Entry 4CFK (X-ray diffraction, 1.55 A resolution); this record covers chain A.

[Chain A]
Molecule: BRD4 protein
Source organism: Homo sapiens
Notes: fragment: n-terminal bromodomain, residues 42-168
UniProt: Q6NXE4 (Q6NXE4_HUMAN); residues 42-168 here = UniProt positions 42-168
Sequence (127 residues; row label = number of the first residue in the row):
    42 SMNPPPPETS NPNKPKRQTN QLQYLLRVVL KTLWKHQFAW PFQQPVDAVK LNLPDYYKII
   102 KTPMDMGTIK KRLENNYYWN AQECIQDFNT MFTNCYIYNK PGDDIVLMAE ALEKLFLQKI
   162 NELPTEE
Sequence notes: conflict Met-43 (Thr in Q6NXE4)
Residues lining bound ligands: 2-morpholin-4-yl-7-phenyl-4H-chromen-4-one (LY2): Trp-81, Pro-82, Phe-83, Val-87, Leu-92, Leu-94, Tyr-97, Cys-136, Tyr-139, Asn-140, Ile-146

[In short]
Chain A binds 2-morpholin-4-yl-7-phenyl-4H-chromen-4-one.
Chain A is BRD4 protein (Homo sapiens); the structure, N-terminal bromodomain of human BRD4 with LY294002, was
determined by X-ray diffraction, deposited together with 4CFL.
